Entry 5H30 (electron microscopy, 4.40 A resolution (low resolution: residue-level contacts below are approximate; hydrogen-bond / salt-bridge calls are withheld)); this record covers chains A and C of the 12 polymer chains in the assembly.

== Chain A (and C) ==
Name: structural protein E
Organism: Zika virus
Notes: chain C of this document is another copy of the same molecule, construct and numbering; everything in this record applies to it too
UniProt: A0A024B7W1 (A0A024B7W1_ZIKV); residues 1-504 here correspond to UniProt positions 291-794 (UniProt number = residue number + 290)
Sequence (504 residues; each row starts with the number of its first residue):
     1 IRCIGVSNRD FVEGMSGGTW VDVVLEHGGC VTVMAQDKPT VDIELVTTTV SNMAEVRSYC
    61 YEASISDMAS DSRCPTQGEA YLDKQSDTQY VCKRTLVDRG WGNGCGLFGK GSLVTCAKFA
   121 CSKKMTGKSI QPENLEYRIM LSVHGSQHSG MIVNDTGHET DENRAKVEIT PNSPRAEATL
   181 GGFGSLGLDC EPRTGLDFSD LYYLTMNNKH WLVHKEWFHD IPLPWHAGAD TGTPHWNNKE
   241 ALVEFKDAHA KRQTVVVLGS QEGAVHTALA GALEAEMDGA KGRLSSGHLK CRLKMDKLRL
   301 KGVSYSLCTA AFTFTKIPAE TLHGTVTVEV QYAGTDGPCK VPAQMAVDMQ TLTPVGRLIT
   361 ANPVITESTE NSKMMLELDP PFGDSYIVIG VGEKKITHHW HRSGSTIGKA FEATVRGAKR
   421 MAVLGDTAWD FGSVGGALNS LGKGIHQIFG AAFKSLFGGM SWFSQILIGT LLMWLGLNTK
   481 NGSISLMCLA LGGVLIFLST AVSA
UniProt features mapped onto this chain:
  - region: Asp98 to Gly111 (Fusion peptide)
  - site: Ala504 (Cleavage)
  - glycosylation: Asn154 (N-linked (GlcNAc...) asparagine)
  - cross-link (Glycyl lysine isopeptide (Lys-Gly)): Lys38 (interchain with G-Cter in ubiquitin), Lys281 (interchain with G-Cter in ubiquitin)

== How chain A and chain C interact ==
Contacting residue pairs (1; chain A residue first):
  Gln261(A) with Gly263(C)
Also at the interface, not in a pair above, chain A (2 interface residues in all): Gly263
Also at the interface, not in a pair above, chain C (2 interface residues in all): Gly259

== In short ==
Chain A and chain C each contribute 2 residues to their interface.
Both chains are structural protein E (Zika virus). Entry 5H30 (Cryo-EM structure of zika virus complexed with
Fab C10 at pH 6.5) was determined by electron microscopy, deposited together with 5H32 and 5H37.
